4EQH - chains A and B; structure by X-ray diffraction, 1.67 A resolution.

[Chain A (and B)]
Name: Histidine triad nucleotide-binding protein 1
From: Homo sapiens
Notes: EC 3.-.-.-; chain B of this document is another copy of the same molecule, construct and numbering; everything in this record applies to it too
Reference sequence: P49773 (HINT1_HUMAN); residues 1-126 here = UniProt positions 1-126
Sequence (128 residues; row label = number of the first residue in the row; numbers below 1 keep their minus sign (Ser-1 is residue -1)):
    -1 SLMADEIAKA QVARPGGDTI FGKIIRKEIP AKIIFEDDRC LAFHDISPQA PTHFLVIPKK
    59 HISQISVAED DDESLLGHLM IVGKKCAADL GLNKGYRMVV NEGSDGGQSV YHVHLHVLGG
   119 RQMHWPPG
Disordered / not traced: -1 to 12 (chain B: -1 to 11)
Sequence notes: expression tag (-1 to 0)
Curated features (UniProtKB/Swiss-Prot):
  - motif: His110 to His114 (Histidine triad motif)
  - active site: His112 (Tele-AMP-histidine intermediate)
  - binding site (AMP): Asp43, Ile44, Asn99, Gly105 to Ser107, His112 to His114
  - modified residue: Ala2 (N-acetylalanine), Lys21 (N6-acetyllysine), Lys30 (N6-acetyllysine), Ser45 (Phosphoserine), Ser72 (Phosphoserine)
  - natural variant: Arg37 (R37P: In NMAN), His51 (H51R: In NMAN), Cys84 (C84R: In NMAN), Gly89 (G89V: In NMAN), Gly93 (G93D: In NMAN), His112 (H112N: In NMAN)
  - mutagenesis: Phe33 (F33S: Loss of SUMO-specific isopeptidase activity), Glu34 (E34K: Reduced SUMO-specific isopeptidase activity), Cys38 (C38R: No effect on SUMO-specific isopeptidase activity), Asp43 (D43N: Approximately 50-fold increased affinity for tryptamine adenosine phosphoramidate), Ile44 (I44F: Approximately 10-fold increased affinity for tryptamine adenosine phosphoramidate; I44W: Approximately 30-fold increased affinity for tryptamine adenosine phosphoramidate), His51 (H51A: No effect on affinity for 3-indolepropionic acyl-adenylate but a 13.8-fold increased affinity for tryptamine adenosine phosphoramidate monoester), Lys57 (K57N: Loss of SUMO-specific isopeptidase activity), Val97 (V97D: Loss of dimerization. Strongly reduced adenosine 5'-monophosphoramidase activity ...), Gly105 (G105A: Reduces adenosine 5'-monophosphoramidase activity), Ser107 (S107A: Reduces adenosine 5'-monophosphoramidase activity), His110 (H110A: No significant effect on affinity for 3-indolepropionic acyl-adenylate and tryptamine adenosine phosphoramidate monoester), His114 (H114A: Nearly abolishes adenosine 5'-monophosphoramidase activity ...), 1 further mutagenesis entry in UniProt
What the authors report for this chain:
  - binding site for Trp-AMS: Trp123
  - mutagenesis - H114A, W123A: decreased catalytic activity on Lys-AMP
  - catalytic residues: Ser107, His112 (citing earlier work)
  - catalytic residues: His114 (proposed by the authors, not directly observed)

[How chain A and chain B interact]
Pairs across the interface - 99 pairs, chain A then chain B:
  Gln47(A) - Trp123(B)
  Gln47(A) - Pro124(B)
  Ile63(A) - Met78(B)  hydrophobic
  Ile63(A) - Lys82(B)
  Ile63(A) - Tyr94(B)
  Ser64(A) - Lys82(B)
  Ser64(A) - Tyr94(B)
  Ala66(A) - Ile79(B)  hydrophobic
  Ala66(A) - Lys82(B)  hydrogen bond (backbone-side chain)
  Glu67(A) - Ile79(B)
  Asp68(A) - Ile79(B)
  Glu71(A) - Arg37(B)  salt bridge
  Glu71(A) - Glu71(B)
  Glu71(A) - Ser72(B)
  Glu71(A) - Gly75(B)
  Glu71(A) - His76(B)  salt bridge
  Ser72(A) - Glu71(B)
  Ser72(A) - Ser72(B)  hydrogen bond
  Leu74(A) - Ile79(B)  hydrophobic
  Gly75(A) - Glu71(B)
  Gly75(A) - Gly75(B)
  His76(A) - Glu71(B)  salt bridge
  Met78(A) - Ile63(B)  hydrophobic
  Ile79(A) - Ala66(B)  hydrophobic
  Ile79(A) - Glu67(B)
  Ile79(A) - Asp68(B)
  Ile79(A) - Glu71(B)
  Ile79(A) - Leu74(B)  hydrophobic
  Lys82(A) - Ile63(B)
  Lys82(A) - Ser64(B)  hydrogen bond (side chain-backbone)
  Lys82(A) - Ala66(B)  hydrogen bond (side chain-backbone)
  Lys83(A) - Asp68(B)  salt bridge
  Lys92(A) - Ser102(B)  hydrogen bond (backbone-backbone)
  Lys92(A) - Asp103(B)  hydrogen bond (backbone-backbone)
  Gly93(A) - Glu100(B)
  Gly93(A) - Asp103(B)
  Tyr94(A) - Ile63(B)
  Tyr94(A) - Ser64(B)
  Tyr94(A) - Asn99(B)
  Tyr94(A) - Glu100(B)  hydrogen bond (backbone-backbone)
  Tyr94(A) - Gly104(B)
  Arg95(A) - Val97(B)
  Arg95(A) - Val98(B)
  Arg95(A) - Asn99(B)  hydrogen bond
  Arg95(A) - Gly104(B)  hydrogen bond (side chain-backbone)
  Arg95(A) - Pro125(B)  hydrogen bond (side chain-backbone)
  Arg95(A) - Gly126(B)
  Met96(A) - Met96(B)
  Met96(A) - Val97(B)
  Met96(A) - Val98(B)  hydrogen bond (backbone-backbone)
  Val97(A) - Arg95(B)
  Val97(A) - Met96(B)
  Val97(A) - Pro125(B)  hydrophobic
  Val98(A) - Met78(B)  hydrophobic
  Val98(A) - Arg95(B)
  Val98(A) - Met96(B)  hydrogen bond (backbone-backbone)
  Asn99(A) - Tyr94(B)
  Asn99(A) - Arg95(B)  hydrogen bond
  Asn99(A) - Trp123(B)
  Glu100(A) - Gly93(B)
  Glu100(A) - Tyr94(B)  hydrogen bond (backbone-backbone)
  Gly101(A) - Lys92(B)
  Ser102(A) - Lys92(B)  hydrogen bond (backbone-backbone)
  Ser102(A) - Gln120(B)  hydrogen bond (backbone-side chain)
  Asp103(A) - Lys92(B)  hydrogen bond (backbone-backbone)
  Asp103(A) - Gly93(B)
  Asp103(A) - Arg119(B)
  Asp103(A) - Gln120(B)  hydrogen bond (backbone-side chain)
  Asp103(A) - Met121(B)  hydrogen bond (backbone-backbone)
  Gly104(A) - Tyr94(B)
  Gly104(A) - Arg95(B)  hydrogen bond (backbone-side chain)
  His114(A) - Trp123(B)
  Arg119(A) - Asp103(B)
  Arg119(A) - Pro124(B)
  Arg119(A) - Gly126(B)  hydrogen bond (side chain-backbone)
  Gln120(A) - Ser102(B)  hydrogen bond (side chain-backbone)
  Gln120(A) - Asp103(B)  hydrogen bond (side chain-backbone)
  Met121(A) - Asp103(B)  hydrogen bond (backbone-backbone)
  Met121(A) - Pro125(B)
  Met121(A) - Gly126(B)
  His122(A) - Gly126(B)  hydrogen bond (backbone-backbone)
  Trp123(A) - Gln47(B)
  Trp123(A) - His51(B)
  Trp123(A) - Asn99(B)
  Trp123(A) - His114(B)
  Pro124(A) - Gln47(B)
  Pro124(A) - Gly126(B)
  Pro125(A) - Arg95(B)  hydrogen bond (backbone-side chain)
  Pro125(A) - Leu116(B)  hydrophobic
  Pro125(A) - Met121(B)
  Pro125(A) - Pro125(B)
  Pro125(A) - Gly126(B)
  Gly126(A) - Arg95(B)
  Gly126(A) - Arg119(B)  hydrogen bond (backbone-side chain)
  Gly126(A) - Met121(B)
  Gly126(A) - His122(B)  hydrogen bond (backbone-backbone)
  Gly126(A) - Pro124(B)
  Gly126(A) - Pro125(B)
  Gly126(A) - Gly126(B)
Other interface residues (no listed pair), chain A (41 interface residues in all): His51, Gly105, Leu116, Gly118
Other interface residues (no listed pair), chain B (41 interface residues in all): Gly101, Gly105, Gly118

[Overview]
The chain A/chain B interface involves 41 residues from each chain, with 28 hydrogen bonds and 4 salt bridges.
Polar contacts include Glu71(A)-Arg37(B), Glu71(A)-His76(B) and Lys83(A)-Asp68(B). The paper reports catalytic
residues Ser107(A), His112(A) and His114(A); H114A and W123A of chain A reduce catalytic activity on Lys-AMP.
Both chains are Histidine triad nucleotide-binding protein 1 (Homo sapiens). Entry 4EQH (Crystal structure of
histidine triad nucleotide-binding protein 1 (HINT1) from human complexed with Trp-AMS) was determined by
X-ray diffraction, deposited together with 4EQE and 4EQG.
